8TTL - chains B and F of the 6 polymer chains in the assembly; structure by electron microscopy, 2.60 A resolution.

# Chain B (and F)
Protein: Microtubule-associated protein tau
From: Homo sapiens
Notes: chain F of this document is another copy of the same molecule, construct and numbering; everything in this record applies to it too
UniProtKB: P10636 (TAU_HUMAN), isoform P10636-6; residues 59-441 here correspond to UniProt positions 1-383 (UniProt number = residue number - 58)
Sequence (383 residues; row label = number of the first residue in the row):
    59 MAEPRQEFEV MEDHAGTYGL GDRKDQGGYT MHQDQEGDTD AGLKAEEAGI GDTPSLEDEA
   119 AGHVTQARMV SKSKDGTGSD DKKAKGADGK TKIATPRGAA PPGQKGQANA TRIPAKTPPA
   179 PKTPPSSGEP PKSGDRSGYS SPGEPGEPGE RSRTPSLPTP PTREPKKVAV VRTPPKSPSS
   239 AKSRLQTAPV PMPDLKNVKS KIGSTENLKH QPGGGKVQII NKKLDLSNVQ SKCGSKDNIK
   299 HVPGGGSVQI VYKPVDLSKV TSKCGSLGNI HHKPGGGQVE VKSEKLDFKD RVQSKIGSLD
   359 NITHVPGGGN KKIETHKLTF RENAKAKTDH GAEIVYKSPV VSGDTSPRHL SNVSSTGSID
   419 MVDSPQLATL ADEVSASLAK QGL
Disordered / not traced: 59-350, 441 (chain F: 59-303, 331-441)
Construct notes: engineered mutation E202 (Ser144 in P10636), E205 (Thr147 in P10636), E208 (Ser150 in P10636)
Swiss-Prot annotation at these positions:
  - site (Not glycated): K82, K102
  - modified residue: A60 (N-acetylalanine), Y76 (Phosphotyrosine), Y87 (Phosphotyrosine), T169 (Phosphothreonine)
  - cross-link: K102 (Glycyl lysine isopeptide (Lys-Gly) (interchain with G-Cter in ubiquitin))
Reported in the primary citation:
  - post-translational modification sites: D421
  - post-translational modification sites: S396, S400, T403, S404 (citing earlier work)
  - self-association interface (contacts with another copy of this molecule); pairs are residue here / residue on that copy: K311-D402 (salt bridge)

# How chain B and chain F interact
Residue-residue contacts - 5 pairs, chain B then chain F:
  G389(B) with C322(F)
  E391(B) with K317(F), salt bridge
  V393(B) with K317(F)
  S400(B) with K311(F); V313(F)
Interface residues without a listed pair, chain B (7 interface residues in all): H388, V398, D402
Interface residues without a listed pair, chain F (5 interface residues in all): L315

# Summary
Chain B and chain F form an interface of 7 and 5 residues respectively; the contacts include 1 salt bridge.
The salt-bridged pair is E391(B)-K317(F). From the paper: modification sites D421(B), S396(B) and S400(B)
among others; a self-association interface involving K311(B).
Both chains are Microtubule-associated protein tau (Homo sapiens). Entry 8TTL (AT8-Phosphomimetic Tau
Filaments (Full-length, Cofactor-Free 0N4R Tau S202E, T205E, S208E)) was determined by electron microscopy
together with 8TTN from the same study.
